2Z1Z - chains A and B; structure by X-ray diffraction, 2.40 A resolution.

[Chain A (and B)]
Name: LL-diaminopimelate aminotransferase
Organism: Arabidopsis thaliana
Notes: EC 2.6.1.83; chain B of this document is another copy of the same molecule, construct and numbering; everything in this record applies to it too
Reference sequence: O81885 (O81885_ARATH); residues 1-426 here = UniProt positions 1-426
Amino-acid sequence (432 residues; each row starts with the number of its first residue):
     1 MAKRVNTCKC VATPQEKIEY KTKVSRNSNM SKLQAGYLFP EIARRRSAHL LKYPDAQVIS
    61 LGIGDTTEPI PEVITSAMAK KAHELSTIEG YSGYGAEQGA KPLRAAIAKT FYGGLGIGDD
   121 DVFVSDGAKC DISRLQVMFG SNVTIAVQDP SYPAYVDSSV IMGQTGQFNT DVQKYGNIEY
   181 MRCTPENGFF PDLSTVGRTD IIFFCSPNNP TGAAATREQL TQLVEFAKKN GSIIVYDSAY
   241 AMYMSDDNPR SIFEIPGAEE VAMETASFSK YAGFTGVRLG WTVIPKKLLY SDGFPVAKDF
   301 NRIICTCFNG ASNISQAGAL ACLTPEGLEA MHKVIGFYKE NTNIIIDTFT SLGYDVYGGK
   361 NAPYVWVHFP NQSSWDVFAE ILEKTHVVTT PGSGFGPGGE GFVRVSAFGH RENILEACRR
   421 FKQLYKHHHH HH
Unresolved in the structure: 1-18, 427-432
Differences from the reference sequence: expression tag (427-432)
Ligand contacts:
  - D-malate (MLT): Tyr-37, Phe-39, Gly-62, Ile-63, Gly-64, Lys-129, Tyr-152, Asn-209, Lys-270, Arg-404
  - pyridoxal phosphate (PLP): Gly-127, Ala-128, Lys-129, Tyr-152, Tyr-155, Cys-205, Asn-209, Asp-237, Ala-239, Tyr-240, Ser-267, Ser-269, Lys-270, Arg-278, Leu-279

[Interface between chain A and chain B]
Residue-residue contacts - 200 pairs, chain A then chain B:
  Glu-19(A) with Leu-289(B)
  Tyr-20(A) with Ala-227(B); Lys-228(B), hydrogen bond (side chain-backbone); Gly-231(B); Glu-260(B); Val-261(B), hydrophobic; Leu-289(B)
  Lys-21(A) with Leu-289(B); Tyr-290(B); Ser-291(B), hydrogen bond (side chain-backbone); Gly-293(B)
  Thr-22(A) with Gly-231(B); Ser-232(B); Glu-260(B); Leu-289(B), hydrogen bond (side chain-backbone); Tyr-290(B); Ser-291(B), hydrogen bond (backbone-backbone)
  Lys-23(A) with Arg-198(B); Asn-230(B); Gly-231(B), hydrogen bond (backbone-backbone); Ser-291(B)
  Val-24(A) with Arg-198(B); Asp-200(B); Gly-231(B); Ile-233(B), hydrophobic; Tyr-290(B); Ser-291(B), hydrogen bond (backbone-backbone)
  Ser-25(A) with Tyr-290(B); Ser-291(B)
  Arg-26(A) with Tyr-290(B); Phe-294(B); Asp-299(B), salt bridge
  Asn-27(A) with Val-137(B), hydrogen bond (side chain-backbone); Met-138(B), hydrogen bond (side chain-backbone); Phe-139(B); Gly-140(B)
  Met-30(A) with Asp-299(B); Arg-302(B); Ile-303(B), hydrophobic
  Leu-33(A) with Arg-302(B)
  Ala-35(A) with Arg-302(B), hydrogen bond (backbone-side chain)
  Gly-36(A) with Arg-302(B)
  Tyr-37(A) with Arg-302(B); Cys-305(B); Thr-306(B)
  Pro-40(A) with Cys-305(B), hydrophobic
  Gly-64(A) with Tyr-94(B)
  Asp-65(A) with Gly-93(B); Tyr-94(B), hydrogen bond (side chain-backbone)
  Thr-66(A) with Tyr-91(B), hydrogen bond
  Thr-67(A) with Tyr-91(B)
  Glu-68(A) with Tyr-91(B)
  Pro-69(A) with Leu-85(B); Ser-86(B); Thr-87(B); Ile-88(B); Tyr-91(B), hydrophobic
  Ile-70(A) with Leu-85(B), hydrogen bond (backbone-backbone); Ser-86(B); Tyr-91(B), hydrophobic
  Glu-72(A) with Ser-86(B)
  Thr-75(A) with Ala-82(B); Ser-86(B), hydrogen bond
  Met-78(A) with Ile-314(B), hydrophobic
  Ala-79(A) with Ala-79(B); Ala-82(B); His-83(B)
  Ala-82(A) with Thr-75(B); Met-78(B), hydrophobic; Ala-79(B)
  His-83(A) with Ala-79(B)
  Leu-85(A) with Pro-69(B); Ile-70(B), hydrogen bond (backbone-backbone); Val-277(B), hydrophobic
  Ser-86(A) with Pro-69(B); Ile-70(B); Thr-75(B)
  Thr-87(A) with Pro-69(B)
  Ile-88(A) with Pro-69(B)
  Tyr-91(A) with Thr-66(B), hydrogen bond; Thr-67(B); Glu-68(B); Pro-69(B), hydrophobic; Ile-70(B), hydrophobic; Gly-273(B), hydrogen bond (side chain-backbone); Thr-275(B), hydrogen bond
  Gly-93(A) with Asp-65(B); Thr-275(B); Gly-276(B), hydrogen bond (backbone-backbone)
  Tyr-94(A) with Gly-64(B); Asp-65(B), hydrogen bond (backbone-side chain); Lys-270(B), hydrogen bond; Thr-275(B); Gly-276(B); Arg-278(B)
  Glu-97(A) with Lys-129(B), salt bridge
  Asp-126(A) with Asp-126(B); Phe-308(B)
  Lys-129(A) with Glu-97(B), salt bridge; Cys-305(B), hydrogen bond (side chain-backbone); Thr-306(B); Cys-307(B); Phe-308(B), hydrogen bond (side chain-backbone); Asn-309(B)
  Cys-130(A) with Cys-307(B); Phe-308(B), hydrophobic; Asn-309(B)
  Ser-133(A) with Cys-307(B), hydrogen bond
  Arg-134(A) with Arg-134(B)
  Val-137(A) with Asn-27(B), hydrogen bond (backbone-side chain); Ile-161(B), hydrophobic
  Met-138(A) with Asn-27(B), hydrogen bond (backbone-side chain)
  Phe-139(A) with Asn-27(B)
  Gly-140(A) with Asn-27(B)
  Asp-157(A) with Arg-302(B), salt bridge
  Ile-161(A) with Val-137(B), hydrophobic; Ile-303(B), hydrophobic; Thr-306(B); Cys-307(B), hydrophobic
  Arg-198(A) with Lys-23(B)
  Asp-200(A) with Val-24(B)
  Ala-227(A) with Tyr-20(B)
  Lys-228(A) with Tyr-20(B), hydrogen bond (backbone-side chain)
  Lys-229(A) with Lys-23(B)
  Asn-230(A) with Lys-23(B)
  Gly-231(A) with Tyr-20(B); Thr-22(B); Lys-23(B), hydrogen bond (backbone-backbone); Val-24(B)
  Ile-233(A) with Val-24(B), hydrophobic
  Glu-260(A) with Tyr-20(B); Thr-22(B)
  Val-261(A) with Tyr-20(B), hydrophobic
  Ser-269(A) with Tyr-94(B)
  Lys-270(A) with Tyr-94(B)
  Gly-273(A) with Tyr-91(B), hydrogen bond (backbone-side chain)
  Thr-275(A) with Tyr-91(B), hydrogen bond; Gly-93(B); Tyr-94(B)
  Gly-276(A) with Gly-93(B), hydrogen bond (backbone-backbone); Ser-312(B); Asn-313(B), hydrogen bond (backbone-backbone)
  Val-277(A) with Leu-85(B), hydrophobic; Ser-312(B), hydrogen bond (backbone-side chain); Asn-313(B)
  Arg-278(A) with Tyr-94(B); Asn-309(B); Gly-310(B); Ser-312(B)
  Leu-288(A) with Thr-22(B)
  Leu-289(A) with Glu-19(B); Tyr-20(B); Lys-21(B); Thr-22(B), hydrogen bond (backbone-side chain)
  Tyr-290(A) with Lys-21(B); Thr-22(B); Val-24(B); Ser-25(B); Arg-26(B)
  Ser-291(A) with Lys-21(B), hydrogen bond (backbone-side chain); Thr-22(B); Lys-23(B); Val-24(B), hydrogen bond (backbone-backbone); Ser-25(B)
  Asp-292(A) with Arg-26(B)
  Gly-293(A) with Lys-21(B)
  Phe-294(A) with Arg-26(B)
  Asp-299(A) with Arg-26(B), salt bridge; Met-30(B)
  Arg-302(A) with Met-30(B); Leu-33(B); Gln-34(B); Gly-36(B), hydrogen bond (side chain-backbone); Tyr-37(B); Asp-157(B), salt bridge
  Ile-303(A) with Met-30(B), hydrophobic; Ile-161(B), hydrophobic
  Cys-305(A) with Tyr-37(B); Lys-129(B), hydrogen bond (backbone-side chain)
  Thr-306(A) with Lys-129(B); Asp-157(B); Ile-161(B)
  Cys-307(A) with Lys-129(B); Cys-130(B); Ser-133(B), hydrogen bond (backbone-side chain)
  Phe-308(A) with Asp-126(B); Lys-129(B); Cys-130(B), hydrophobic
  Asn-309(A) with Lys-129(B); Cys-130(B); Arg-278(B)
  Gly-310(A) with Arg-278(B)
  Ser-312(A) with Gly-276(B); Val-277(B); Arg-278(B)
  Asn-313(A) with Gly-276(B), hydrogen bond (backbone-backbone); Val-277(B)
  Ile-314(A) with Met-78(B), hydrophobic; Ile-314(B), hydrophobic
  His-410(A) with Ile-88(B)
Other interface residues (no listed pair), chain A (93 interface residues in all): Ile-63, Pro-71, Asn-142, Ala-154, Met-162, Ser-232, Lys-287, Ala-311, Ser-315
Other interface residues (no listed pair), chain B (92 interface residues in all): Ser-28, Ile-63, Glu-72, Ser-92, Val-143, Ala-154, Ser-158, Met-162, Lys-287, Leu-288, Asp-292, Ala-311, Ser-315, His-410

[In short]
93 residues of chain A and 92 residues of chain B are in contact; the contacts include 39 hydrogen bonds and 6
salt bridges. Among the polar pairs are Arg-26(A)/Asp-299(B), Glu-97(A)/Lys-129(B) and Asp-157(A)/Arg-302(B).
Ligands of chain A: D-malate and pyridoxal phosphate.
Chain A and chain B are both LL-diaminopimelate aminotransferase (Arabidopsis thaliana); the structure,
Crystal structure of LL-Diaminopimelate Aminotransferase from Arabidopsis thaliana complexed with L-malate
ion, was determined by X-ray diffraction, deposited together with 2Z20.
